PDB entry 8Q3I | electron microscopy, 3.11 A resolution | chains D and E of the 8 polymer chains in the assembly

Chain D:
Protein: DNA-directed RNA polymerase subunit beta'
Source organism: Mycolicibacterium smegmatis MC2 155
UniProt: A0QS66 (RPOC_MYCS2); residues 1-1317 here = UniProt positions 1-1317
Amino-acid sequence (1317 residues; row label = number of the first residue in the row):
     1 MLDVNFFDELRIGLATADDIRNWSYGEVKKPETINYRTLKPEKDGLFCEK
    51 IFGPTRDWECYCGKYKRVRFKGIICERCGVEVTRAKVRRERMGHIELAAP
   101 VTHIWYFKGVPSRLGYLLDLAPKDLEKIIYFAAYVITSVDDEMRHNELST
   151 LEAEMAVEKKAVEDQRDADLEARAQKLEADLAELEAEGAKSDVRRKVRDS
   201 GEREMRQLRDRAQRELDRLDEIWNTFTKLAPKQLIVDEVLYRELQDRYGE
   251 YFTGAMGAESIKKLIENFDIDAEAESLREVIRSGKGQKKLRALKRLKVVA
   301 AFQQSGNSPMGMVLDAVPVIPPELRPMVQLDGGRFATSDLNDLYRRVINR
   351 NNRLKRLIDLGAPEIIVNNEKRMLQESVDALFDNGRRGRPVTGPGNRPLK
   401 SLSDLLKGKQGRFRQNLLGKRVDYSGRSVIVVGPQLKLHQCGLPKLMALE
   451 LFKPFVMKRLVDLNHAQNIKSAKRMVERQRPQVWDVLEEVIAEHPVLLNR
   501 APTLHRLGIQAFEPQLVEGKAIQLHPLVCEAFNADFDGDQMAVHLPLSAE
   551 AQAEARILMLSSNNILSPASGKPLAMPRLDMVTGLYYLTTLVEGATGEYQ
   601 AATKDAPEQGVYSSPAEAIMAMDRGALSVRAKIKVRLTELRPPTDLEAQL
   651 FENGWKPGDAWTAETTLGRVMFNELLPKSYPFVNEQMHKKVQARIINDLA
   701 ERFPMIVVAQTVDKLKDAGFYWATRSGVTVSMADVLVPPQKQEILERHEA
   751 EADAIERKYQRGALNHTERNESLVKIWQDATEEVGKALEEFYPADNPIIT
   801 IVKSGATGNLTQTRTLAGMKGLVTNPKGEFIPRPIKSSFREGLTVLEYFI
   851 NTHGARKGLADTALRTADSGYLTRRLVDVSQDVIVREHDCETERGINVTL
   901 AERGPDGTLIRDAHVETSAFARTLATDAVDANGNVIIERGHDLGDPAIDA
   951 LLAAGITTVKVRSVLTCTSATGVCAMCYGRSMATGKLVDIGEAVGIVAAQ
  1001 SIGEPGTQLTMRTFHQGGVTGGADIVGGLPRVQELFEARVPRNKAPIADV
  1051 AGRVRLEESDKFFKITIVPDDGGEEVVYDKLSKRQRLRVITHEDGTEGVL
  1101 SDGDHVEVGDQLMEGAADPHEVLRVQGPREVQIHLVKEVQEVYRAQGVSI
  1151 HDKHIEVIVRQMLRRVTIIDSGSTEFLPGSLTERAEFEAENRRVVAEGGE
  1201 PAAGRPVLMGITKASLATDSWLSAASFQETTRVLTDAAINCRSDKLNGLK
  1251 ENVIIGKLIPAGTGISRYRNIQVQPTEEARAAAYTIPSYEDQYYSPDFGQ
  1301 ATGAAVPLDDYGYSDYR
Disordered / not traced: 1-2, 1017-1024, 1283-1317
Metal / ion sites: Zn2+ site 1: C60, C62, C75, C78; Mg2+: D535, D537, D539; Zn2+ site 2: C890, C967, C974, C977
Swiss-Prot annotation at these positions:
  - binding site (Zn(2+)): C60, C62, C75, C78, C890, C967, C974, C977
  - binding site (Mg(2+)): D535, D537, D539

Chain E:
Protein: DNA-directed RNA polymerase subunit omega
Source organism: Mycolicibacterium smegmatis MC2 155
Notes: EC 2.7.7.6
UniProt: A0QWT1 (RPOZ_MYCS2); residues 1-107 here = UniProt positions 1-107
Amino-acid sequence (107 residues; numbered 1 to 107; the number before each row is that of its first residue):
     1 MSTPHADAQLNAADDLGIDSSAASAYDTPLGITNPPIDELLSRASSKYAL
    51 VIYAAKRARQINDYYNQLGDGILEYVGPLVEPGLQEKPLSIALREIHGDL
   101 LEHTEGE
Disordered / not traced: 1-23, 68-75, 107

How chain D and chain E interact:
Pairs across the interface (74; chain D residue first):
  H439(D) - L30(E)  hydrogen bond (side chain-backbone)
  H439(D) - T33(E)
  R459(D) - Q85(E)  hydrogen bond
  E489(D) - Q85(E)
  V490(D) - K87(E)  hydrogen bond (backbone-side chain)
  A492(D) - K87(E)  hydrogen bond (backbone-side chain)
  E493(D) - I32(E)
  E513(D) - G31(E)
  E513(D) - I32(E)  hydrogen bond (side chain-backbone)
  E550(D) - A55(E)
  E550(D) - R59(E)
  A553(D) - V51(E)
  E554(D) - V51(E)
  R556(D) - I32(E)  hydrogen bond (side chain-backbone)
  R556(D) - N34(E)  hydrogen bond (side chain-backbone)
  R556(D) - L89(E)
  R556(D) - S90(E)  hydrogen bond
  R556(D) - L93(E)
  I557(D) - I37(E)  hydrophobic
  L558(D) - K47(E)
  L558(D) - Y48(E)  hydrophobic
  L558(D) - V51(E)  hydrophobic
  L560(D) - I32(E)  hydrophobic
  N563(D) - I37(E)
  S679(D) - S24(E)  hydrogen bond
  P704(D) - D38(E)
  M705(D) - I37(E)  hydrophobic
  M705(D) - D38(E)  hydrogen bond (backbone-side chain)
  I706(D) - P29(E)  hydrophobic
  I706(D) - D38(E)
  V707(D) - A25(E)
  Q710(D) - Y26(E)
  Q710(D) - D27(E)  hydrogen bond (side chain-backbone)
  K714(D) - D27(E)  salt bridge
  T984(D) - K47(E)
  D989(D) - S46(E)
  D989(D) - K47(E)  salt bridge
  I990(D) - Y48(E)
  E992(D) - Y48(E)
  G1262(D) - Y48(E)
  T1263(D) - Y48(E)
  T1263(D) - I52(E)
  S1266(D) - G106(E)
  R1267(D) - E105(E)
  R1267(D) - G106(E)  hydrogen bond (backbone-backbone)
  Y1268(D) - S46(E)  hydrogen bond
  Y1268(D) - Y48(E)  hydrophobic
  Y1268(D) - A49(E)  hydrophobic
  Y1268(D) - I52(E)
  Y1268(D) - E105(E)
  R1269(D) - K56(E)  hydrogen bond (backbone-side chain)
  N1270(D) - G106(E)
  I1271(D) - A49(E)
  I1271(D) - I52(E)  hydrophobic
  I1271(D) - K56(E)  hydrogen bond (backbone-side chain)
  I1271(D) - H103(E)
  I1271(D) - T104(E)
  Q1272(D) - E102(E)
  Q1272(D) - H103(E)
  Q1272(D) - T104(E)  hydrogen bond (backbone-backbone)
  V1273(D) - Y53(E)  hydrophobic
  V1273(D) - K56(E)
  V1273(D) - Q60(E)  hydrogen bond (backbone-side chain)
  V1273(D) - E102(E)
  Q1274(D) - L101(E)
  Q1274(D) - E102(E)  hydrogen bond (backbone-backbone)
  P1275(D) - V76(E)  hydrophobic
  P1275(D) - L79(E)  hydrophobic
  P1275(D) - L100(E)
  P1275(D) - L101(E)  hydrophobic
  T1276(D) - D99(E)
  T1276(D) - L100(E)  hydrogen bond (backbone-backbone)
  T1276(D) - L101(E)
  A1279(D) - L100(E)
Also at the interface, not in a pair above, chain D (45 interface residues in all): K437, H494, A549, Q552, F703
Also at the interface, not in a pair above, chain E (45 interface residues in all): T28, P35, P36, S45, L50, R57, A58

Overview:
The chain D/chain E interface involves 45 residues from each chain; the contacts include 19 hydrogen bonds and
2 salt bridges. Polar pairs include K714(D)-D27(E), D989(D)-K47(E) and H439(D)-L30(E). UniProt lists 8
Zn2+-binding residues and 3 Mg2+-binding residues on chain D.
Chain D is DNA-directed RNA polymerase subunit beta' and chain E is DNA-directed RNA polymerase subunit omega,
both from Mycolicibacterium smegmatis MC2 155; the structure, Mycobacterium smegmatis RNA polymerase in
complex with HelD, SigA and RbpA in State I, was determined by electron microscopy (same publication as 8QN8,
8QTI, 8QU6, 8R2M, 8R3M, 8R6P and 8R6R).
